Entry 4FXE (X-ray diffraction, 2.75 A resolution); this record covers chains A and D of the 6 polymer chains in the assembly.

== Chain A ==
Name: Antitoxin RelB
From: Escherichia coli
UniProt: P0C079 (RELB_ECOLI); residue numbers follow UniProt; this construct covers 1-79
Chain sequence (79 residues; each row starts with the number of its first residue):
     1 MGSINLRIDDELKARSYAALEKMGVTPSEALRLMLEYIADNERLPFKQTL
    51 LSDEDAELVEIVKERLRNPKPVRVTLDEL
Not modelled in the structure: 1, 70-79
UniProt features mapped onto this chain:
  - mutagenesis: Arg7 (R7A: Loss of DNA binding, 100-fold derepression of operon, still binds RelE), Ile8 (I8A: 43-fold derepression of operon, partial loss of DNA-binding, still binds RelE), Lys13 (K13A: 83-fold derepression of operon, loss of DNA-binding, still binds RelE), Ser28 (S28L/R: 100-fold derepression of operon, loss of DNA-binding, still binds RelE), Ala39 (A39T: In relB101; a delayed relaxed phenotype), Pro45 (P45L: In relB102; a delayed relaxed phenotype; P45T: In relB35; a delayed relaxed phenotype), Leu66 to Leu79 (Protein no longer tetramerizes), Pro71 to Leu79 (Protein still tetramerizes)
Reported in the primary citation:
  - self-association interface (contacts with another copy of this molecule); pairs are residue here / residue on that copy: Pro45-Pro45, Tyr37, Arg43, Phe46

== Chain D ==
Name: mRNA interferase RelE
From: Escherichia coli
Notes: EC 3.1.-.-
UniProt: P0C077 (RELE_ECOLI); residue numbers follow UniProt; this construct covers 1-95
Chain sequence (95 residues; numbered 1 to 95; the number before each row is that of its first residue):
     1 MAYFLDFDERALKEWRKLGSTVREQLKKKLVEVLESPRIEANKLRGMPDC
    51 YKIKLRSSGYRLVYQVIDEKVVVFVISVGKAERSEVYSEAVKRIL
Not modelled in the structure: 1-2, 18-22, 54-55, 81-95
Construct notes: engineered mutation Ala81 (Arg in P0C077)
UniProt features mapped onto this chain:
  - active site: Lys52 (Proton acceptor)
  - site (Transition state stabilizer): Lys54, Arg61
  - mutagenesis: Lys52 (K52A: Reduces mRNA cleavage rate constant 2100-fold. Reduces mRNA cleavage rate constant 1000000-fold; when associated with F-87), Lys54 (K54A: Reduces mRNA cleavage rate constant 2700-fold), Arg61 (R61A: Reduces mRNA cleavage rate constant 2700000-fold), Tyr87 (Y87A: Reduces mRNA cleavage rate constant 180000-fold; Y87F: Reduces mRNA cleavage rate constant 130-fold. Almost complete loss of mRNA cleavage; when associated with A-81 ...), Ala90 to Leu95 (Does not inhibit translation)
Reported in the primary citation:
  - catalytic residues: Tyr87 (citing earlier work)

== Interface between chain A and chain D ==
Residue-residue contacts (17):
  Glu54(A) - Arg61(D)  salt bridge
  Asp55(A) - Lys52(D)  salt bridge
  Asp55(A) - Arg61(D)  salt bridge
  Leu58(A) - Arg61(D)
  Val59(A) - Leu44(D)  hydrophobic
  Val59(A) - Met47(D)  hydrophobic
  Val62(A) - Val63(D)  hydrophobic
  Val62(A) - Ile76(D)  hydrophobic
  Lys63(A) - Met47(D)
  Glu64(A) - Arg10(D)
  Arg65(A) - Arg10(D)
  Arg65(A) - Glu14(D)  salt bridge
  Arg65(A) - Ile76(D)  hydrogen bond (side chain-backbone)
  Arg65(A) - Ser77(D)
  Leu66(A) - Ile76(D)  hydrophobic
  Asn68(A) - Arg10(D)  hydrogen bond (backbone-side chain)
  Pro69(A) - Asp8(D)
Other interface residues (no listed pair), chain A (12 interface residues in all): Leu51
Other interface residues (no listed pair), chain D (15 interface residues in all): Ala11, Gly46, Cys50, Gln65, Phe74
From the paper, about this interface:
  - residue pairs: Arg65(A)-Glu14(D)
  - interface residues, chain A: Leu58(A), Val59(A), Val62(A)

== In short ==
12 residues of chain A and 15 residues of chain D are in contact; the contacts include 2 hydrogen bonds and 4
salt bridges. Polar contacts include Glu54(A)-Arg61(D), Asp55(A)-Lys52(D) and Asp55(A)-Arg61(D). The authors
report a contact between Arg65(A) and Glu14(D). The paper reports the catalytic residue Tyr87(D); interface
residues Leu58(A), Val59(A) and Val62(A).
Chain A is Antitoxin RelB and chain D is mRNA interferase RelE, both from Escherichia coli; the structure,
Crystal structure of the intact E. coli RelBE toxin-antitoxin complex, was determined by X-ray diffraction
(same publication as 4FXH and 4FXI).
